7ZYG - chains A and B of the 6 polymer chains in the assembly; structure by electron microscopy, 2.68 A resolution.

[Chain A]
Protein: X-ray repair cross-complementing protein 6
Source organism: Homo sapiens
Notes: EC 3.6.4.-, 4.2.99.-
Reference sequence: P12956 (XRCC6_HUMAN); residue numbers follow UniProt; this construct covers 1-609
Amino-acid sequence (609 residues; row label = number of the first residue in the row):
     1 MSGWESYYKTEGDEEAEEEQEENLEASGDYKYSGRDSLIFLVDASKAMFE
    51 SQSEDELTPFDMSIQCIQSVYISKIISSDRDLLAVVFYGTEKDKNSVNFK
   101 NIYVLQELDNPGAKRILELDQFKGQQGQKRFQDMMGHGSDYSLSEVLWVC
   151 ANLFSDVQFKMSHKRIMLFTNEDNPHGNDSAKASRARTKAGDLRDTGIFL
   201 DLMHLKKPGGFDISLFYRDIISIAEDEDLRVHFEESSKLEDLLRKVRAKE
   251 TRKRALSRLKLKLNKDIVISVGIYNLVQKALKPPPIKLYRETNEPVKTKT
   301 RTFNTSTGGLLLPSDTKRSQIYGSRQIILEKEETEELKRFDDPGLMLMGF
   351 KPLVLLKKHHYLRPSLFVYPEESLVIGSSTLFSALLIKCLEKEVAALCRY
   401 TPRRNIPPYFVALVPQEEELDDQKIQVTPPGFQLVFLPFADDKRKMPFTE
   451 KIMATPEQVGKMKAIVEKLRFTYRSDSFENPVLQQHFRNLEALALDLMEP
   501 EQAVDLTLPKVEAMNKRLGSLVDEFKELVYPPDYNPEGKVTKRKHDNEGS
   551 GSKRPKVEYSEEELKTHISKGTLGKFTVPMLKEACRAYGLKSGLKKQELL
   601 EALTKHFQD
Disordered / not traced: 1-33, 539-609
Swiss-Prot annotation at these positions:
  - region: V578 to E583 (Interaction with BAX)
  - active site: K31 (Schiff-base intermediate with DNA)
  - modified residue: S2 (N-acetylserine), S6 (Phosphoserine), S27 (Phosphoserine), K31 (N6-acetyllysine), S51 (Phosphoserine), S306 (Phosphoserine), K317 (N6-acetyllysine), K331 (N6-acetyllysine), K338 (N6-acetyllysine), T455 (Phosphothreonine), K461 (N6-acetyllysine), S477 (Phosphoserine), S520 (Phosphoserine), K539 (N6-acetyllysine), K542 (N6-acetyllysine), K544 (N6-acetyllysine), S550 (Phosphoserine), K553 (N6-acetyllysine), K556 (N6-acetyllysine), S560 (Phosphoserine) and 1 more in UniProt
  - cross-link (Glycyl lysine isopeptide (Lys-Gly)): K287 (interchain with G-Cter in SUMO2), K317 (interchain with G-Cter in SUMO2), K556 (interchain with G-Cter in SUMO2)
Reported in the primary citation:
  - mutagenesis - H163A, R165E, F471E, R517E: decreased co-localization with Protein PAXX

[Chain B]
Protein: X-ray repair cross-complementing protein 5
Source organism: Homo sapiens
Notes: EC 3.6.4.-
Reference sequence: P13010 (XRCC5_HUMAN); numbering as in UniProt (aligned over 1-732)
Amino-acid sequence (732 residues; row label = number of the first residue in the row):
     1 MVRSGNKAAVVLCMDVGFTMSNSIPGIESPFEQAKKVITMFVQRQVFAEN
    51 KDEIALVLFGTDGTDNPLSGGDQYQNITVHRHLMLPDFDLLEDIESKIQP
   101 GSQQADFLDALIVSMDVIQHETIGKKFEKRHIEIFTDLSSRFSKSQLDII
   151 IHSLKKCDISLQFFLPFSLGKEDGSGDRGDGPFRLGGHGPSFPLKGITEQ
   201 QKEGLEIVKMVMISLEGEDGLDEIYSFSESLRKLCVFKKIERHSIHWPCR
   251 LTIGSNLSIRIAAYKSILQERVKKTWTVVDAKTLKKEDIQKETVYCLNDD
   301 DETEVLKEDIIQGFRYGSDIVPFSKVDEEQMKYKSEGKCFSVLGFCKSSQ
   351 VQRRFFMGNQVLKVFAARDDEAAAVALSSLIHALDDLDMVAIVRYAYDKR
   401 ANPQVGVAFPHIKHNYECLVYVQLPFMEDLRQYMFSSLKNSKKYAPTEAQ
   451 LNAVDALIDSMSLAKKDEKTDTLEDLFPTTKIPNPRFQRLFQCLLHRALH
   501 PREPLPPIQQHIWNMLNPPAEVTTKSQIPLSKIKTLFPLIEAKKKDQVTA
   551 QEIFQDNHEDGPTAKKLKTEQGGAHFSVSSLAEGSVTSVGSVNPAENFRV
   601 LVKQKKASFEEASNQLINHIEQFLDTNETPYFMKSIDCIRAFREEAIKFS
   651 EEQRFNNFLKALQEKVEIKQLNHFWEIVVQDGITLITKEEASGSSVTAEE
   701 AKKFLAPKDKPSGDTAAVFEEGGDVDDLLDMI
Disordered / not traced: 1-7, 170-195, 298-302, 543-732
Swiss-Prot annotation at these positions:
  - region: L138 to L165 (Leucine-zipper)
  - motif: E720 to L728 (EEXXXDL motif)
  - modified residue: K144 (N6-acetyllysine), S255 (Phosphoserine), S258 (Phosphoserine), K265 (N6-acetyllysine), S318 (Phosphoserine), K332 (N6-acetyllysine), T535 (Phosphothreonine), S577 (Phosphoserine), S579 (Phosphoserine), S580 (Phosphoserine), K660 (N6-acetyllysine), K665 (N6-acetyllysine), T715 (Phosphothreonine)
  - cross-link (Glycyl lysine isopeptide (Lys-Gly)): K195 (interchain with G-Cter in SUMO2), K532 (interchain with G-Cter in SUMO2), K534 (interchain with G-Cter in SUMO2), K566 (interchain with G-Cter in SUMO2), K568 (interchain with G-Cter in SUMO2), K669 (interchain with G-Cter in SUMO2), K688 (interchain with G-Cter in SUMO2)

[How chain A and chain B interact]
Contacting residue pairs (328; chain A residue first):
  I72(A) - Y316(B)
  I75(A) - Y316(B)  hydrophobic
  I75(A) - G317(B)
  N110(A) - S318(B)
  P111(A) - G317(B)
  P111(A) - S318(B)  hydrogen bond (backbone-backbone)
  G112(A) - S318(B)
  G112(A) - D319(B)
  A113(A) - D319(B)  hydrogen bond (backbone-side chain)
  K114(A) - D319(B)  hydrogen bond (backbone-side chain)
  R247(A) - M427(B)
  R247(A) - E428(B)
  T251(A) - R431(B)
  T251(A) - Y433(B)
  R252(A) - Y433(B)  hydrogen bond (backbone-side chain)
  K253(A) - Y433(B)
  K253(A) - M434(B)  hydrogen bond (side chain-backbone)
  K253(A) - F435(B)
  N264(A) - L530(B)
  D266(A) - K534(B)  salt bridge
  I267(A) - L530(B)
  I267(A) - K534(B)
  I267(A) - L539(B)  hydrophobic
  V268(A) - L539(B)
  I269(A) - L539(B)  hydrophobic
  Y274(A) - F435(B)  hydrophobic
  N275(A) - R431(B)
  N275(A) - Y433(B)
  L276(A) - L430(B)
  L276(A) - R431(B)  hydrogen bond (backbone-backbone)
  L276(A) - Y433(B)  hydrophobic
  V277(A) - D429(B)
  V277(A) - L430(B)  hydrophobic
  Q278(A) - D429(B)  hydrogen bond (backbone-backbone)
  Q278(A) - R431(B)
  K279(A) - M357(B)
  A280(A) - E428(B)
  A280(A) - D429(B)  hydrogen bond (backbone-side chain)
  P283(A) - F314(B)
  P285(A) - Q312(B)
  P285(A) - G313(B)
  P285(A) - F314(B)  hydrophobic
  I286(A) - I311(B)
  I286(A) - Q312(B)
  I286(A) - G313(B)  hydrogen bond (backbone-backbone)
  K287(A) - Y295(B)
  K287(A) - I311(B)
  L288(A) - I310(B)
  L288(A) - I311(B)  hydrogen bond (backbone-backbone)
  L288(A) - G313(B)
  L288(A) - I320(B)  hydrophobic
  Y289(A) - V305(B)  hydrophobic
  R290(A) - E308(B)  hydrogen bond (side chain-backbone)
  R290(A) - D309(B)  hydrogen bond (backbone-backbone)
  R290(A) - I311(B)
  N293(A) - P322(B)
  V296(A) - C296(B)
  K297(A) - Y295(B)
  K297(A) - C296(B)  hydrogen bond (backbone-backbone)
  K297(A) - L297(B)  hydrogen bond (side chain-backbone)
  T298(A) - V294(B)  hydrogen bond (side chain-backbone)
  T298(A) - Y295(B)
  K299(A) - T293(B)
  K299(A) - V294(B)  hydrogen bond (backbone-backbone)
  T300(A) - K291(B)
  T300(A) - E292(B)
  T300(A) - T293(B)
  R301(A) - K291(B)
  R301(A) - E292(B)  hydrogen bond (backbone-backbone)
  R301(A) - V294(B)
  T302(A) - Q290(B)
  T302(A) - K291(B)
  F303(A) - I289(B)
  F303(A) - Q290(B)  hydrogen bond (backbone-backbone)
  F303(A) - E292(B)
  N304(A) - D288(B)
  T305(A) - E287(B)
  T305(A) - D288(B)  hydrogen bond (backbone-backbone)
  L311(A) - I289(B)  hydrophobic
  D315(A) - A281(B)
  T316(A) - V278(B)
  T316(A) - V279(B)
  K317(A) - T277(B)
  K317(A) - V278(B)
  K317(A) - V279(B)  hydrogen bond (backbone-backbone)
  K317(A) - A281(B)
  R318(A) - W276(B)
  R318(A) - T277(B)
  R318(A) - V278(B)
  S319(A) - W276(B)
  S319(A) - T277(B)  hydrogen bond (backbone-backbone)
  S319(A) - V279(B)
  Q320(A) - K274(B)
  Q320(A) - W276(B)
  I321(A) - K274(B)  hydrogen bond (backbone-side chain)
  Y322(A) - F47(B)
  Y322(A) - E49(B)
  Y322(A) - F88(B)
  Y322(A) - K274(B)
  Y322(A) - F491(B)
  Y322(A) - L494(B)  hydrophobic
  S324(A) - D87(B)
  R325(A) - F88(B)
  R325(A) - D89(B)  salt bridge
  R325(A) - E92(B)  salt bridge
  R325(A) - A498(B)  hydrogen bond (side chain-backbone)
  Q326(A) - L284(B)  hydrogen bond (side chain-backbone)
  I327(A) - L494(B)
  I327(A) - R497(B)
  I328(A) - L284(B)  hydrophobic
  I328(A) - R497(B)
  L329(A) - W276(B)  hydrophobic
  L329(A) - R497(B)
  E333(A) - R497(B)  salt bridge
  E333(A) - L505(B)
  T334(A) - W276(B)
  L337(A) - R489(B)
  R339(A) - I508(B)
  F340(A) - P485(B)
  F340(A) - R489(B)
  F340(A) - I508(B)  hydrophobic
  F340(A) - W513(B)
  D341(A) - W513(B)
  L347(A) - M461(B)  hydrophobic
  M348(A) - M461(B)
  M348(A) - L516(B)
  M348(A) - P518(B)
  G349(A) - M461(B)
  G349(A) - L463(B)
  F350(A) - I458(B)  hydrophobic
  F350(A) - M461(B)  hydrogen bond (backbone-backbone)
  F350(A) - S462(B)
  F350(A) - L463(B)  hydrogen bond (backbone-backbone)
  K351(A) - D475(B)  salt bridge
  K351(A) - F477(B)  hydrogen bond (side chain-backbone)
  K351(A) - P478(B)
  P352(A) - A464(B)
  L355(A) - A464(B)  hydrophobic
  L355(A) - D475(B)
  K357(A) - R353(B)
  K358(A) - S348(B)
  K358(A) - R353(B)
  H359(A) - I267(B)
  H359(A) - V361(B)
  H359(A) - H411(B)
  H360(A) - R353(B)  hydrogen bond (backbone-side chain)
  Y361(A) - I267(B)
  Y361(A) - R353(B)
  Y361(A) - F356(B)  hydrogen bond (side chain-backbone)
  Y361(A) - M357(B)  hydrogen bond (side chain-backbone)
  Y361(A) - G358(B)  hydrogen bond (side chain-backbone)
  Y361(A) - V361(B)
  Y361(A) - V422(B)  hydrophobic
  L362(A) - I267(B)  hydrophobic
  L362(A) - L268(B)
  R363(A) - Q269(B)
  P364(A) - F356(B)
  P364(A) - G358(B)
  F367(A) - F435(B)  hydrophobic
  Y369(A) - F435(B)  hydrophobic
  Y369(A) - S436(B)  hydrogen bond (side chain-backbone)
  Y369(A) - L438(B)
  L374(A) - E541(B)
  L374(A) - A542(B)  hydrogen bond (backbone-backbone)
  V375(A) - I540(B)
  I376(A) - P538(B)
  I376(A) - L539(B)
  I376(A) - I540(B)  hydrogen bond (backbone-backbone)
  G377(A) - L539(B)
  S379(A) - Y444(B)
  T380(A) - Q450(B)
  T380(A) - F537(B)
  L381(A) - F537(B)  hydrophobic
  S383(A) - Y444(B)  hydrogen bond (side chain-backbone)
  S383(A) - P446(B)
  A384(A) - V454(B)
  A384(A) - F537(B)  hydrophobic
  L385(A) - V454(B)  hydrophobic
  K388(A) - L451(B)
  K388(A) - V454(B)
  K388(A) - D455(B)
  K388(A) - I458(B)
  K392(A) - D455(B)  salt bridge
  K392(A) - I458(B)
  K392(A) - D459(B)  salt bridge
  V394(A) - I458(B)  hydrophobic
  L397(A) - F477(B)  hydrophobic
  L397(A) - T479(B)
  R399(A) - W513(B)
  R399(A) - L516(B)  hydrogen bond (side chain-backbone)
  R399(A) - N517(B)  hydrogen bond
  P407(A) - R486(B)
  Y409(A) - Q269(B)  hydrogen bond
  F410(A) - F477(B)  hydrophobic
  F410(A) - L516(B)  hydrophobic
  Q416(A) - R354(B)
  E418(A) - S437(B)  hydrogen bond
  Q426(A) - M434(B)
  Q426(A) - F435(B)  hydrogen bond (side chain-backbone)
  T428(A) - R354(B)  hydrogen bond
  P429(A) - F435(B)  hydrophobic
  Q433(A) - R354(B)
  V435(A) - R353(B)
  L437(A) - T479(B)
  P438(A) - T479(B)
  P438(A) - T480(B)
  F439(A) - T480(B)
  F439(A) - I482(B)
  F439(A) - N484(B)
  F439(A) - P485(B)
  A440(A) - K239(B)
  A440(A) - T480(B)  hydrogen bond (backbone-backbone)
  A440(A) - K481(B)
  A440(A) - I482(B)  hydrogen bond (backbone-backbone)
  D441(A) - K239(B)
  D441(A) - I240(B)  hydrogen bond (side chain-backbone)
  D441(A) - E270(B)
  D441(A) - P483(B)
  D441(A) - N484(B)  hydrogen bond (side chain-backbone)
  D441(A) - F487(B)
  D442(A) - S266(B)
  D442(A) - I267(B)
  D442(A) - L268(B)  hydrogen bond (backbone-backbone)
  D442(A) - E270(B)  hydrogen bond (side chain-backbone)
  K443(A) - S266(B)
  K443(A) - I267(B)
  K443(A) - T480(B)
  R444(A) - R242(B)
  R444(A) - S244(B)  hydrogen bond
  R444(A) - K265(B)
  R444(A) - S266(B)  hydrogen bond (backbone-backbone)
  R444(A) - L268(B)
  R444(A) - E270(B)  salt bridge
  M446(A) - Y264(B)  hydrophobic
  M446(A) - K265(B)
  M446(A) - K363(B)
  M446(A) - F365(B)  hydrophobic
  P447(A) - Y264(B)
  K451(A) - K413(B)  hydrogen bond (side chain-backbone)
  K451(A) - N415(B)
  K451(A) - E417(B)
  I452(A) - A374(B)  hydrophobic
  I452(A) - V375(B)  hydrophobic
  I452(A) - S378(B)  hydrogen bond (backbone-side chain)
  I452(A) - E417(B)
  M453(A) - H382(B)  hydrogen bond
  A454(A) - S378(B)  hydrogen bond (backbone-side chain)
  A454(A) - S379(B)
  Q458(A) - V375(B)
  Q458(A) - S379(B)
  V459(A) - H382(B)
  V459(A) - A383(B)
  M462(A) - S379(B)
  M462(A) - L380(B)  hydrophobic
  M462(A) - A383(B)  hydrophobic
  K463(A) - A383(B)
  K463(A) - D386(B)  salt bridge
  V466(A) - F345(B)
  V466(A) - L387(B)  hydrophobic
  V466(A) - M389(B)  hydrophobic
  E467(A) - L387(B)
  L469(A) - I253(B)  hydrophobic
  L469(A) - G344(B)
  L469(A) - F345(B)  hydrogen bond (backbone-backbone)
  R470(A) - F345(B)
  R470(A) - K347(B)
  R470(A) - M389(B)
  F471(A) - G344(B)
  F471(A) - F345(B)  hydrogen bond (backbone-backbone)
  F471(A) - C346(B)
  F471(A) - I392(B)  hydrophobic
  T472(A) - Q350(B)
  Y473(A) - C346(B)  hydrophobic
  Y473(A) - Q350(B)  hydrogen bond (backbone-side chain)
  Y473(A) - V351(B)  hydrophobic
  Y473(A) - L424(B)
  S475(A) - P425(B)
  S475(A) - L430(B)
  D476(A) - L430(B)
  F478(A) - L343(B)  hydrophobic
  F478(A) - V405(B)  hydrophobic
  F478(A) - F426(B)
  F478(A) - M427(B)  hydrogen bond (backbone-backbone)
  E479(A) - F426(B)
  E479(A) - M427(B)
  E479(A) - E428(B)
  N480(A) - F426(B)
  N480(A) - E428(B)  hydrogen bond (backbone-side chain)
  P481(A) - Y333(B)
  Q484(A) - E428(B)
  H486(A) - F314(B)
  N489(A) - M331(B)  hydrogen bond (side chain-backbone)
  L490(A) - F314(B)  hydrophobic
  E491(A) - Y316(B)
  L493(A) - F323(B)  hydrophobic
  A494(A) - Y316(B)  hydrophobic
  A494(A) - V321(B)  hydrophobic
  P500(A) - M331(B)  hydrophobic
  D505(A) - Y333(B)  hydrogen bond
  D505(A) - R394(B)  salt bridge
  T507(A) - L343(B)
  T507(A) - R394(B)  hydrogen bond
  T507(A) - V405(B)
  L508(A) - R394(B)
  P509(A) - S341(B)
  P509(A) - L343(B)
  V511(A) - G254(B)
  V511(A) - S255(B)
  M514(A) - G254(B)
  M514(A) - V342(B)
  N515(A) - S255(B)  hydrogen bond
  N515(A) - N256(B)
  V522(A) - N256(B)
  V522(A) - L257(B)  hydrophobic
  F525(A) - L257(B)  hydrophobic
  K526(A) - N256(B)  hydrogen bond (side chain-backbone)
  V529(A) - A372(B)
  V529(A) - V375(B)  hydrophobic
  V529(A) - A376(B)
  Y530(A) - S258(B)  hydrogen bond (side chain-backbone)
  Y530(A) - I259(B)
  Y530(A) - A372(B)
  Y530(A) - A376(B)
  Y534(A) - R260(B)
  Y534(A) - D370(B)  hydrogen bond
  Y534(A) - A372(B)  hydrophobic
  P536(A) - R250(B)
  P536(A) - R260(B)
Also at the interface, not in a pair above, chain A (183 interface residues in all): I76, D79, A248, L263, P284, S306, G323, E336, K338, S365, P370, E372, S378, F382, I387, C389, P430, T449, I465, V482, L483, Q485, L495, L518, P531, G538
Also at the interface, not in a pair above, chain B (182 interface residues in all): V46, P86, H243, T275, F355, N359, Q360, A373, L384, N402, P403, F409, I412, H414, Y416, V420, K443, L457, L473, L490, C493, I512, V522, I533

[Summary]
The interface between chain A and chain B involves 183 residues on one side and 182 on the other, with 65
hydrogen bonds and 10 salt bridges. Polar contacts include D266(A)-K534(B), R325(A)-D89(B) and R325(A)-E92(B).
The paper reports that H163A, R165E and F471E of chain A, among others, reduce co-localization with Protein
PAXX.
Chain A is X-ray repair cross-complementing protein 6 and chain B is X-ray repair cross-complementing protein
5, both from Homo sapiens; the structure, CryoEM structure of Ku heterodimer bound to DNA, PAXX and XLF, was
determined by electron microscopy (same publication as 8ASC, 8BH3, 8BHV, 8BHY and 7ZWA).
